Entry 8U13 (electron microscopy, 3.80 A resolution); this record covers chains J and C of the 11 polymer chains in the assembly.

Chain J:
Molecule: 147-nt DNA strand
Source organism: Homo sapiens
Sequence (147 nucleotides; each row starts with the number of its first residue; numbers below 1 keep their minus sign (DA-73 is residue -73)):
   -73 ATCGGATGTA TATATCTGAC ACGTGCCTGG AGACTAGGGA GTAATCCCCT TGGCGGTTAA
   -13 AACGCGGGGG ACAGCGCGTA CGTGCGTTTA AGCGGTGCTA GAGCTGTCTA CGACCAATTG
    47 AGCGGCCTCG GCACCGGGAT TCTCGAT
Disordered / not traced: -73

Chain C:
Molecule: Histone H2A type 1-B/E
Source organism: Homo sapiens
UniProt: P04908 (H2A1B_HUMAN); residues 12-129 here correspond to UniProt positions 13-130 (UniProt number = residue number + 1)
Amino-acid sequence (119 residues; each row starts with the number of its first residue):
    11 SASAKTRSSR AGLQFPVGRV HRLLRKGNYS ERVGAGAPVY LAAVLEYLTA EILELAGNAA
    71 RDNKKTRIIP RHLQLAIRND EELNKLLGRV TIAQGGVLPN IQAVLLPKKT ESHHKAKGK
Disordered / not traced: 120-129
Sequence notes: expression tag (11); engineered mutation Ser13 (Lys14 in P04908)
Curated features (UniProtKB/Swiss-Prot):
  - modified residue: Lys36 (N6-(2-hydroxyisobutyryl)lysine), Lys74 (N6-(2-hydroxyisobutyryl)lysine), Lys75 (N6-(2-hydroxyisobutyryl)lysine), Lys95 (N6-(2-hydroxyisobutyryl)lysine), Gln104 (N5-methylglutamine), Lys118 (N6-(2-hydroxyisobutyryl)lysine), Lys119 (N6-crotonyllysine), Thr120 (Phosphothreonine), Lys125 (N6-crotonyllysine)
  - cross-link (Glycyl lysine isopeptide (Lys-Gly)): Lys15 (interchain with G-Cter in ubiquitin), Lys119 (interchain with G-Cter in ubiquitin)

Interface between chain J and chain C:
Contacting residue pairs (15; chain J residue first):
  DG38(J) - Arg42(C)  sugar contact
  DG38(J) - Val43(C)  sugar contact
  DG38(J) - Gly44(C)  phosphate contact
  DG38(J) - Ala45(C)  hydrogen bond to the phosphate
  DA39(J) - Glu41(C)  sugar contact
  DA39(J) - Arg42(C)  phosphate contact
  DA39(J) - Val43(C)  hydrogen bond to the phosphate
  DG48(J) - Arg29(C)  sugar contact
  DC49(J) - Arg29(C)  salt bridge to the phosphate
  DG57(J) - Thr76(C)  phosphate contact
  DG57(J) - Arg77(C)  sugar contact
  DC58(J) - Lys75(C)  phosphate contact
  DC58(J) - Thr76(C)  hydrogen bond to the phosphate
  DC58(J) - Arg77(C)  hydrogen bond to the phosphate
  DA59(J) - Lys75(C)  salt bridge to the phosphate
Other interface residues (no listed pair), chain J (8 interface residues in all): DA47
Other interface residues (no listed pair), chain C (11 interface residues in all): Thr16, Lys74

Overview:
The interface between chain J and chain C involves 8 residues on one side and 11 on the other; the contacts
include 4 hydrogen bonds and 2 salt bridges. Polar contacts include DG38(J)-Ala45(C), DA39(J)-Val43(C) and
DC58(J)-Thr76(C).
Here chain J is a 147-nt DNA strand and chain C is Histone H2A type 1-B/E, both from Homo sapiens. Entry 8U13
(Cryo-EM structure of the human nucleosome core particle ubiquitylated at histone H2A lysine 15 in complex
...) was determined by electron microscopy, deposited together with 8SMW, 8SMX, 8SMY, 8SMZ, 8SN0, 8SN1 and 3
further entries.
